Entry 5W62 (X-ray diffraction, 2.20 A resolution); this record covers chain A.

== Chain A ==
Molecule: Apoptosis regulator BAX
Organism: Mus musculus
Reference sequence: Q07813 (BAX_MOUSE); residues 1-192 here = UniProt positions 1-192
Chain sequence (192 residues; each row starts with the number of its first residue):
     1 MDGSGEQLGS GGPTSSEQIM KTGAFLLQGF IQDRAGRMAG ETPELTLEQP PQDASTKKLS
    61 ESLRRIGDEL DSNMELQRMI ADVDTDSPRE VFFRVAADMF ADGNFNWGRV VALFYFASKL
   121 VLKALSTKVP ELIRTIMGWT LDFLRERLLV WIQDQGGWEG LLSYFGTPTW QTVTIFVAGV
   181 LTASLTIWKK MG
Not modelled in the structure: 1-12, 36-52, 126-129, 190-192
Differences from the reference sequence: engineered mutation S62 (Cys in Q07813), S126 (Cys in Q07813)
UniProt features mapped onto this chain:
  - motif: L59 to N73 (BH3), D98 to S118 (BH1), V150 to F165 (BH2)
  - modified residue: M1 (N-acetylmethionine)
  - cross-link (Glycyl lysine isopeptide (Lys-Gly)): K128 (interchain with G-Cter in ubiquitin), K190 (interchain with G-Cter in ubiquitin)

== In short ==
Chain A is Apoptosis regulator BAX (Mus musculus); the structure, Crystal structure of mouse BAX monomer, was
determined by X-ray diffraction (same publication as 5W5X, 5W5Z, 5W60, 5W61 and 5W63).
